7UN1 - chains FD and GD of the 109 polymer chains in the assembly; structure by electron microscopy, 6.00 A resolution (low resolution: residue-level contacts below are approximate; hydrogen-bond / salt-bridge calls are withheld).

== Chain FD (and GD) ==
Molecule: Tubulin beta-4B chain
From: Homo sapiens
Notes: chain GD of this document is another copy of the same molecule, construct and numbering; everything in this record applies to it too
UniProtKB: P68371 (TBB4B_HUMAN); residues 1-445 here = UniProt positions 1-445
Sequence (445 residues; each row starts with the number of its first residue):
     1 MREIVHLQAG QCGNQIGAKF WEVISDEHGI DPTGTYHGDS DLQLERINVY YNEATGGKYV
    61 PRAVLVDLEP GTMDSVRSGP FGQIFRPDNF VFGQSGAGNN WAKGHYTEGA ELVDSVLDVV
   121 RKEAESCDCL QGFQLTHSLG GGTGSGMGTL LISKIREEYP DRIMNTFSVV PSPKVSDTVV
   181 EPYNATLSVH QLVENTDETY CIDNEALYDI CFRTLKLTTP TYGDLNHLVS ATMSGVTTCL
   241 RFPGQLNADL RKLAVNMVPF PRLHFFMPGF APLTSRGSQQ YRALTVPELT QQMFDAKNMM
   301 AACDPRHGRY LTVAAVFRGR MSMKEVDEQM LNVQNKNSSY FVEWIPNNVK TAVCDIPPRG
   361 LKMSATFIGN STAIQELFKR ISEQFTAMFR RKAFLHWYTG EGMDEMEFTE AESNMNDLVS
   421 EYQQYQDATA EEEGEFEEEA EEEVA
Not modelled in the structure: 428-445
Small-molecule neighbours: GDP (guanosine-5'-diphosphate): Gly10, Gln11, Cys12, Gln15, Ile16, Asp67, Asn99, Gly140, Gly141, Gly142, Thr143, Gly144, Ser145, Val169, Asp177, Asn204, Leu207, Tyr222, Asn226
Swiss-Prot annotation at these positions:
  - motif: Met1 to Ile4 (MREI motif)
  - binding site (GTP): Gln11, Glu69, Ser138, Gly142, Thr143, Gly144, Asn204, Asn226
  - binding site (Mg(2+)): Glu69
  - modified residue: Thr55 (Phosphothreonine), Lys58 (N6-acetyllysine), Ser172 (Phosphoserine), Glu438 (5-glutamyl polyglutamate)

== Interface between chain FD and chain GD ==
Pairs across the interface (18):
  Glu53(FD) - Ala283(GD)
  Ala54(FD) - Arg282(GD)
  Ala54(FD) - Ala283(GD)
  Thr55(FD) - Arg282(GD)
  Thr55(FD) - Leu284(GD)
  Lys58(FD) - Gln280(GD)
  Lys58(FD) - Tyr281(GD)
  Val60(FD) - Tyr281(GD)
  Gln83(FD) - Tyr281(GD)
  Ile84(FD) - Tyr281(GD)
  Phe85(FD) - Tyr281(GD)
  Arg86(FD) - Tyr281(GD)
  Arg86(FD) - Arg282(GD)
  Pro87(FD) - Gly277(GD)
  Pro87(FD) - Ser278(GD)
  Pro87(FD) - Tyr281(GD)
  Asp88(FD) - Ser278(GD)
  Lys122(FD) - Gln291(GD)
Interface residues without a listed pair, chain GD (9 interface residues in all): Lys216

== Overview ==
Chain FD and chain GD form an interface of 12 and 9 residues respectively. Chain FD binds GDP. UniProt lists 8
GTP-binding residues and Mg2+-binding residue Glu69(FD) on chain FD.
Both chains are Tubulin beta-4B chain (Homo sapiens). Entry 7UN1 (8-nm repeat of the human sperm tip singlet
microtubule) was determined by electron microscopy (same publication as 7UNG).
